PDB entry 3DBR | X-ray diffraction, 3.05 A resolution | chains E and K of the 3 polymer chains in the assembly

# Chain E
Protein: NEDD8-activating enzyme E1 regulatory subunit
Source organism: Homo sapiens
UniProtKB: Q13564 (ULA1_HUMAN); residue numbers follow UniProt; this construct covers 1-253, 259-534
Chain sequence (531 residues; numbered -1 to 534; 5 numbers in that range are skipped by the numbering (no residue carries them; nothing is unmodelled there); the number before each row is that of its first residue; numbers below 1 keep their minus sign (Gly-1 is residue -1)):
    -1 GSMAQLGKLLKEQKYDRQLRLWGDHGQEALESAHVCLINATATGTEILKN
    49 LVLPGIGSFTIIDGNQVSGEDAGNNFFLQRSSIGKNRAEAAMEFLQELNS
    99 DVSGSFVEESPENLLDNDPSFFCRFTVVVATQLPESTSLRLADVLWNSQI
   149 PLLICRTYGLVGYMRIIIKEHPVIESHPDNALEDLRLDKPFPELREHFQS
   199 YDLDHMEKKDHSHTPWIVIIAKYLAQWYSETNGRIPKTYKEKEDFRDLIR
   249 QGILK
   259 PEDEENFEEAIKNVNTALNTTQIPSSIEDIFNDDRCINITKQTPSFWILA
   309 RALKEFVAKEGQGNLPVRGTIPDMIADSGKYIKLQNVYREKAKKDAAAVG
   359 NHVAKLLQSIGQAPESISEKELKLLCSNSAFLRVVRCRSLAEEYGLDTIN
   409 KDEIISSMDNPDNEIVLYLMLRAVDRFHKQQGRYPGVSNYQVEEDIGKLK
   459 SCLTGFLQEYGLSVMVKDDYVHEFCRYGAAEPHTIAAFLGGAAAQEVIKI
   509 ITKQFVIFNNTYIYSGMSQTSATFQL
Not modelled in the structure: -1 to 5, 202-210
Construct notes: expression tag (-1 to 0)
Curated features (UniProtKB/Swiss-Prot):
  - region: Asp331 to Asn344 (Interaction with UBA3)
  - site: His211 (Interaction with UBA3)
  - modified residue: Ala2 (N-acetylalanine), Lys6 (N6-acetyllysine), Lys341 (N6-acetyllysine)

# Chain K
Protein: NEDD8
Source organism: Homo sapiens
UniProtKB: Q15843 (NEDD8_HUMAN); residues 101-176 here correspond to UniProt positions 1-76 (UniProt number = residue number - 100)
Chain sequence (88 residues; numbered 89 to 176; the number before each row is that of its first residue):
    89 GSRRASVGSGGSMLIKVKTLTGKEIEIDIEPTDKVERIKERVEEKEGIPP
   139 QQQRLIYSGKQMNDEKTAADYKILGGSVLHLVLRLRGG
Not modelled in the structure: 89-99
Construct notes: expression tag (89-100); engineered mutation Arg172 (Ala72 in Q15843)
Curated features (UniProtKB/Swiss-Prot):
  - site (Interaction with UBE1C): Leu108, Ile144
  - modified residue: Gln140 (Microbial infection: Deamidated glutamine), Lys148 (N6-acetyllysine)
  - cross-link: Gly176 (Glycyl lysine isopeptide (Gly-Lys) (interchain with K-? in acceptor proteins))

# How chain E and chain K interact
Residue-residue contacts (14):
  Asn178(E) with Gly135(K); Ile136(K); Pro137(K)
  Ala179(E) with Glu134(K); Gly135(K)
  Leu180(E) with Glu131(K); Glu132(K); Gly135(K)
  Tyr237(E) with Arg129(K); Glu132(K), hydrogen bond
  Asn273(E) with Glu128(K), hydrogen bond (side chain-backbone); Glu131(K), hydrogen bond; Glu132(K)
  Thr274(E) with Glu131(K)
Also at the interface, not in a pair above, chain E (9 interface residues in all): Asp177, Lys240, Arg244
Also at the interface, not in a pair above, chain K (11 interface residues in all): Thr109, Lys133, Gln140

# In short
The interface between chain E and chain K involves 9 residues on one side and 11 on the other; the contacts
include 3 hydrogen bonds. Among the polar pairs are Tyr237(E)-Glu132(K), Asn273(E)-Glu128(K) and
Asn273(E)-Glu131(K).
Chain E is NEDD8-activating enzyme E1 regulatory subunit and chain K is NEDD8, both from Homo sapiens; the
structure, Structural Dissection of a Gating Mechanism Preventing Misactivation of Ubiquitin by NEDD8's E1
(APPBP1-UBA3Arg190Gln-NEDD8Ala72Arg), was determined by X-ray diffraction (same publication as 3DBH and 3DBL).
